6M4G - chains J and B of the 10 polymer chains in the assembly; structure by electron microscopy, 2.80 A resolution.

Chain J:
Molecule: 147-nt DNA strand
From: Homo sapiens
Sequence (147 nucleotides; numbered 1 to 147; the number before each row is that of its first residue):
     1 ATCGAGAATC CCGGTGCCGA GGCCGCTCAA TTGGTCGTAG ACAGCTCTAG CACCGCTTAA
    61 ACGCACGTAC GCGCTGTCCC CCGCGTTTTA ACCGCCAAGG GGATTACTCC CTAGTCTCCA
   121 GGCACGTGTC AGATATATAC ATCCGAT
Disordered / not traced: 1-27, 121-147

Chain B:
Name: Histone H4
From: Homo sapiens
UniProtKB: P62805 (H4_HUMAN); residues 0-102 here correspond to UniProt positions 1-103 (UniProt number = residue number + 1)
Sequence (103 residues; numbered 0 to 102; the number before each row is that of its first residue; numbering starts at 0):
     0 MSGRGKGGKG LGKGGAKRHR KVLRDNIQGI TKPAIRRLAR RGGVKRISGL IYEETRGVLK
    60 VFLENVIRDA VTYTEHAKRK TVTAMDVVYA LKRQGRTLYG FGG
Disordered / not traced: 0-24, 101-102
UniProt features mapped onto this chain:
  - DNA-binding region: Lys-16 to Lys-20
  - modified residue: Ser-1 (N-acetylserine), Arg-3 (Asymmetric dimethylarginine), Lys-5 (N6-(2-hydroxyisobutyryl)lysine), Lys-8 (N6-(2-hydroxyisobutyryl)lysine), Lys-12 (N6-(2-hydroxyisobutyryl)lysine), Lys-16 (N6-(2-hydroxyisobutyryl)lysine), Lys-20 (N6,N6,N6-trimethyllysine), Lys-31 (N6-(2-hydroxyisobutyryl)lysine), Lys-44 (N6-(2-hydroxyisobutyryl)lysine), Ser-47 (Phosphoserine), Tyr-51 (Phosphotyrosine), Lys-59 (N6-(2-hydroxyisobutyryl)lysine), Lys-77 (N6-(2-hydroxyisobutyryl)lysine), Lys-79 (N6-(2-hydroxyisobutyryl)lysine), Thr-80 (Phosphothreonine), Tyr-88 (Phosphotyrosine), Lys-91 (N6-(2-hydroxyisobutyryl)lysine)
  - cross-link (Glycyl lysine isopeptide (Lys-Gly)): Lys-12 (interchain with G-Cter in SUMO2), Lys-20 (interchain with G-Cter in SUMO2), Lys-31 (interchain with G-Cter in SUMO2), Lys-59 (interchain with G-Cter in SUMO2), Lys-79 (interchain with G-Cter in SUMO2), Lys-91 (interchain with G-Cter in SUMO2)

Chain J / chain B interface:
Residue-residue contacts - 6 pairs, chain J then chain B:
  DA41(J) with Lys-77(B), salt bridge to the phosphate
  DA61(J) with Thr-30(B), phosphate contact; Pro-32(B), phosphate contact; Arg-36(B), salt bridge to the phosphate
  DA69(J) with Arg-45(B), phosphate contact
  DC70(J) with Arg-45(B), salt bridge to the phosphate
Other interface residues (no listed pair), chain J (6 interface residues in all): DG50, DC62
Other interface residues (no listed pair), chain B (7 interface residues in all): Lys-31, Thr-80

Overview:
6 residues of chain J and 7 residues of chain B are in contact, with 3 salt bridges. Among the polar pairs are
DA41(J)/Lys-77(B), DA61(J)/Arg-36(B) and DC70(J)/Arg-45(B). From UniProt: a DNA-binding region on chain B.
Here chain J is a 147-nt DNA strand and chain B is Histone H4, both from Homo sapiens. Entry 6M4G (Structural
mechanism of nucleosome dynamics governed by human histone variants H2A.B and H2A.Z.2.2) was determined by
electron microscopy (same publication as 6M4H).
